PDB entry 8WZ4 | electron microscopy, 3.13 A resolution | chains C and H of the 3 polymer chains in the assembly

[Chain C]
Name: RSV Fusion glycoprotein
From: Human respiratory syncytial virus A2
Amino-acid sequence (487 residues; each row starts with the number of its first residue):
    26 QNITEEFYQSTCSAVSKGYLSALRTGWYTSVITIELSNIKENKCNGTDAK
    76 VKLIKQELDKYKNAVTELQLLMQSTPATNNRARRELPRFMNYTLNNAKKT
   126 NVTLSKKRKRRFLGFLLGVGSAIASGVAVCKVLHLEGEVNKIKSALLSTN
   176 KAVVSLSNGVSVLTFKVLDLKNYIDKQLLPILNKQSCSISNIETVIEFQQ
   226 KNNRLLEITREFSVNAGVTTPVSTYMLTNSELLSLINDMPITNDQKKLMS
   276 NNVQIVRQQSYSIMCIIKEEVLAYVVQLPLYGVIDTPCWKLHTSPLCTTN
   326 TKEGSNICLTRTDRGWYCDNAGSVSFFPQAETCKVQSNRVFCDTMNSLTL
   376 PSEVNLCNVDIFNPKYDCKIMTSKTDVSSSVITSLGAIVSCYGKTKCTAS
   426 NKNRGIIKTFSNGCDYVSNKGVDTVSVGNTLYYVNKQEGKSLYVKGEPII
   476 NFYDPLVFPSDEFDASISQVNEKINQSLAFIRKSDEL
Unresolved in the structure: 26-46, 99-145, 310-512
Disulfides: C69-C212, C155-C290

[Chain H]
Name: 5B11 Fab Heavy Chain
From: Mus musculus
Notes: antibody fragment or engineered binder
Amino-acid sequence (116 residues; row label = number of the first residue in the row):
     1 QIQLVQSGPELKKPGETVKISCKASGYTFTDYSMHWLKQAPGKGLKWMGW
    51 ITTETGEPTYADDFKGRFAFSLETSASTAYLQINNLKNEDTGIYFCARYY
   101 YGPFYWGQGTLVTVST
Disulfides: C22-C96

[Chain C / chain H interface]
Pairs across the interface (16; chain C residue first):
  E161(C) - S33(H)  hydrogen bond
  E161(C) - H35(H)  salt bridge
  E161(C) - W50(H)
  E161(C) - Y99(H)
  G162(C) - Y99(H)
  N165(C) - Y99(H)
  N165(C) - Y100(H)
  N165(C) - Y101(H)  hydrogen bond (side chain-backbone)
  N165(C) - G102(H)  hydrogen bond (side chain-backbone)
  K168(C) - Y101(H)
  S169(C) - Y101(H)
  K196(C) - Y101(H)  hydrogen bond
  E294(C) - D31(H)
  E294(C) - Y32(H)
  E294(C) - Y99(H)
  E295(C) - Y32(H)
Interface residues without a listed pair, chain C (13 interface residues in all): E60, N63, Q98, L172, K293
Interface residues without a listed pair, chain H (11 interface residues in all): T28, E54
Interface features reported in the paper:
  - epitope / paratope residues, chain C: E161(C), G162(C), N165(C), K168(C), L172(C), K196(C)
  - epitope / paratope residues, chain H: D31(H), Y32(H), S33(H), H35(H), Y100(H)

[Overview]
13 residues of chain C and 11 residues of chain H are in contact; the contacts include 4 hydrogen bonds and 1
salt bridge. Among the polar pairs are E161(C)-H35(H), E161(C)-S33(H) and N165(C)-Y101(H). From the paper:
epitope/paratope residues E161(C), G162(C) and D31(H) among others.
Chain C is RSV Fusion glycoprotein (Human respiratory syncytial virus A2) and chain H is 5B11 Fab Heavy Chain
(Mus musculus); the structure, Cryo-EM structure of prefusion-stabilized RSV F (DS-Cav1 strain: A2) in complex
with nAb 5B11 (localized refinement), was determined by electron microscopy (same publication as 8WZ3, 8WZ5
and 8WZE).
